PDB entry 2C3T | X-ray diffraction, 2.40 A resolution | chains A and B

Chain A (and B):
Name: Glutathione S-transferase theta 1
Source organism: Homo sapiens
Notes: EC 2.5.1.18; chain B of this document is another copy of the same molecule, construct and numbering; everything in this record applies to it too
UniProt: P30711 (GSTT1_HUMAN); residues 2-240 here correspond to UniProt positions 1-239 (UniProt number = residue number - 1)
Sequence (247 residues; each row starts with the number of its first residue; numbers below 1 keep their minus sign (Met-6 is residue -6)):
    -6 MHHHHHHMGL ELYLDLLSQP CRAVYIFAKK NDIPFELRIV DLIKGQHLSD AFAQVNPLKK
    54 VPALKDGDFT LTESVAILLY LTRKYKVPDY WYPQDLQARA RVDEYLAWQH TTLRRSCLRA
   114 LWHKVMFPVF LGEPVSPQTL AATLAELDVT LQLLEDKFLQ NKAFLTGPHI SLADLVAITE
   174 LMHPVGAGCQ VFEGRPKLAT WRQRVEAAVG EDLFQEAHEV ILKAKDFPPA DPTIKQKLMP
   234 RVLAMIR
Disordered / not traced: -6 to 1
Construct notes: engineered mutation Arg234 (Trp233 in P30711)

How chain A and chain B interact:
Contacting residue pairs - 54 pairs, chain A then chain B:
  Leu51(A) with Leu146(B), hydrophobic; Lys150(B)
  Phe62(A) with Gln90(B); Ala93(B), hydrophobic
  Leu64(A) with Ala93(B); Glu97(B)
  Thr65(A) with Glu97(B), hydrogen bond; Lys150(B), hydrogen bond
  Glu66(A) with Glu97(B); Ala100(B); Trp101(B)
  Ala69(A) with Ala93(B); Asp96(B); Glu97(B)
  Leu72(A) with Asp96(B)
  Tyr73(A) with Gln90(B)
  Arg76(A) with Tyr85(B), hydrogen bond; Leu89(B); Arg92(B); Asp96(B), salt bridge
  Lys77(A) with Leu89(B)
  Tyr85(A) with Arg76(B), hydrogen bond
  Leu89(A) with Tyr73(B), hydrophobic; Arg76(B); Lys77(B)
  Gln90(A) with Phe62(B)
  Arg92(A) with Arg76(B)
  Ala93(A) with Phe62(B), hydrophobic; Leu64(B)
  Asp96(A) with Ala69(B); Leu72(B); Arg76(B), salt bridge
  Glu97(A) with Leu64(B); Thr65(B), hydrogen bond; Glu66(B); Ala69(B)
  Ala100(A) with Glu66(B); His103(B)
  Trp101(A) with Glu66(B)
  His103(A) with Ala100(B); His103(B); Thr104(B)
  Thr104(A) with His103(B); Arg107(B); Arg240(B), hydrogen bond (backbone-side chain)
  Arg107(A) with Thr104(B)
  Arg108(A) with Arg240(B)
  Glu139(A) with Arg240(B), salt bridge
  Leu146(A) with Leu51(B), hydrophobic
  Lys150(A) with Leu51(B); Thr65(B)
  Arg240(A) with Thr104(B), hydrogen bond (side chain-backbone); Arg108(B); Arg240(B)
Interface residues without a listed pair, chain A (28 interface residues in all): Val68
Interface residues without a listed pair, chain B (29 interface residues in all): Val68, Thr105, Glu139

Summary:
28 residues of chain A and 29 residues of chain B are in contact, with 7 hydrogen bonds and 3 salt bridges.
Polar pairs include Arg76(A)-Asp96(B), Glu139(A)-Arg240(B) and Thr65(A)-Glu97(B).
Chain A and chain B are both Glutathione S-transferase theta 1 (Homo sapiens); the structure, Human
glutathione-S-transferase T1-1, W234R mutant, apo form, was determined by X-ray diffraction together with 2C3N
and 2C3Q from the same study.
